Entry 1NXO (X-ray diffraction, 1.85 A resolution); this record covers chain A.

== Chain A ==
Name: DNA-binding response regulator
Source organism: Streptococcus pneumoniae
Notes: fragment: MicA receiver domain
UniProtKB: Q9S1K0 (Q9S1K0_STRPN); residues 1-120 here = UniProt positions 1-120
Chain sequence (120 residues; numbered 1 to 120; the number before each row is that of its first residue):
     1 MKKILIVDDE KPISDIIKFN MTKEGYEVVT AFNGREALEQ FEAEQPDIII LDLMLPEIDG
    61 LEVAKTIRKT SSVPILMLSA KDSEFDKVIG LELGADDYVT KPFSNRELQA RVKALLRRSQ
Unresolved in the structure: 1, 55-57
What the authors report for this chain:
  - post-translational modification sites: Asp52 (by similarity / conservation)
  - contacts within the chain: Asp52-Lys101 (hydrogen bond), Lys81-Tyr98 (hydrogen bond)
  - conformationally variable residues (order/disorder transition): Leu55 to Glu57

== In short ==
From the paper: a modification site at Asp52; conformational variability at Leu55.
Chain A is DNA-binding response regulator (Streptococcus pneumoniae); the structure, MicArec pH7.0, was
determined by X-ray diffraction together with 1NXP, 1NXT and 1NXW from the same study.
